Entry 8V7L (electron microscopy, 2.90 A resolution); this record covers chains G and J of the 11 polymer chains in the assembly.

[Chain G]
Molecule: Histone H2A type 1
From: Xenopus laevis
UniProt: P06897 (H2A1_XENLA); residues 1-129 here correspond to UniProt positions 2-130 (UniProt number = residue number + 1)
Sequence (129 residues; numbered 1 to 129; the number before each row is that of its first residue):
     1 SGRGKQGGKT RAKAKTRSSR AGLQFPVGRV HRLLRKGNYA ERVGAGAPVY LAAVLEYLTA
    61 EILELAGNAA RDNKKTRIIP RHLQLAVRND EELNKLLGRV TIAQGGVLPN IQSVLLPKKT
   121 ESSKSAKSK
Not modelled in the structure: 1-10, 113-129
Sequence notes: engineered mutation Arg99 (Gly100 in P06897), Ser123 (Ala124 in P06897)

[Chain J]
Molecule: Widom 601 DNA (147-mer) with 60 base pairs flanking DNA (forward strand)
Sequence (207 nucleotides; each row starts with the number of its first residue):
     1 CTGGAGAATC CCGGTGCCGA GGCCGCTCAA TTGGTCGTAG ACAGCTCTAG CACCGCTTAA
    61 ACGCACGTAC GCGCTGTCCC CCGCGTTTTA ACCGCCAAGG GGATTACTCC CTAGTCTCCA
   121 GGCACGTGTC AGATATATAC ATCCTGTGCA TGTATTGAAC AGCGACCTTG CCGGTGCCAG
   181 TCGGATAGTG TTCCGAGCTC CCACTCT
Not modelled in the structure: 141-207

[Chain G / chain J interface]
Contacting residue pairs (12):
  Arg29(G) - DG122(J)  phosphate contact
  Arg29(G) - DC123(J)  salt bridge to the phosphate
  Arg42(G) - DA113(J)  phosphate contact
  Val43(G) - DT112(J)  phosphate contact
  Val43(G) - DA113(J)  hydrogen bond to the phosphate
  Gly44(G) - DT112(J)  phosphate contact
  Ala45(G) - DT112(J)  hydrogen bond to the phosphate
  Lys75(G) - DG132(J)  phosphate contact
  Thr76(G) - DA131(J)  hydrogen bond to the phosphate
  Thr76(G) - DG132(J)  hydrogen bond to the phosphate
  Arg77(G) - DA131(J)  hydrogen bond to the sugar
  Arg77(G) - DG132(J)  phosphate contact
Also at the interface, not in a pair above, chain G (11 interface residues in all): Arg11, Thr16, His31
Also at the interface, not in a pair above, chain J (9 interface residues in all): DC118, DC119, DG121

[In short]
Chain G and chain J form an interface of 11 and 9 residues respectively, with 5 hydrogen bonds and 1 salt
bridge. Polar contacts include Arg77(G)-DA131(J), Val43(G)-DA113(J) and Ala45(G)-DT112(J).
Here chain G is Histone H2A type 1 (Xenopus laevis) and chain J is Widom 601 DNA (147-mer) with 60 base pairs
flanking DNA (forward strand). Entry 8V7L (Cryo-EM structure of singly-bound SNF2h-nucleosome complex with
SNF2h at inactive SHL2 (conformation 2)) was determined by electron microscopy, deposited together with 8V4Y
and 8V6V.
